PDB entry 9N5D | X-ray diffraction, 3.35 A resolution | chains A and F of the 13 polymer chains in the assembly

[Chain A]
Molecule: DNA-directed RNA polymerase II subunit RPB1
Source organism: Saccharomyces cerevisiae S288C
Notes: EC 2.7.7.6
UniProt: P04050 (RPB1_YEAST); residue numbers follow UniProt; this construct covers 1-1733
Amino-acid sequence (1733 residues; row label = number of the first residue in the row):
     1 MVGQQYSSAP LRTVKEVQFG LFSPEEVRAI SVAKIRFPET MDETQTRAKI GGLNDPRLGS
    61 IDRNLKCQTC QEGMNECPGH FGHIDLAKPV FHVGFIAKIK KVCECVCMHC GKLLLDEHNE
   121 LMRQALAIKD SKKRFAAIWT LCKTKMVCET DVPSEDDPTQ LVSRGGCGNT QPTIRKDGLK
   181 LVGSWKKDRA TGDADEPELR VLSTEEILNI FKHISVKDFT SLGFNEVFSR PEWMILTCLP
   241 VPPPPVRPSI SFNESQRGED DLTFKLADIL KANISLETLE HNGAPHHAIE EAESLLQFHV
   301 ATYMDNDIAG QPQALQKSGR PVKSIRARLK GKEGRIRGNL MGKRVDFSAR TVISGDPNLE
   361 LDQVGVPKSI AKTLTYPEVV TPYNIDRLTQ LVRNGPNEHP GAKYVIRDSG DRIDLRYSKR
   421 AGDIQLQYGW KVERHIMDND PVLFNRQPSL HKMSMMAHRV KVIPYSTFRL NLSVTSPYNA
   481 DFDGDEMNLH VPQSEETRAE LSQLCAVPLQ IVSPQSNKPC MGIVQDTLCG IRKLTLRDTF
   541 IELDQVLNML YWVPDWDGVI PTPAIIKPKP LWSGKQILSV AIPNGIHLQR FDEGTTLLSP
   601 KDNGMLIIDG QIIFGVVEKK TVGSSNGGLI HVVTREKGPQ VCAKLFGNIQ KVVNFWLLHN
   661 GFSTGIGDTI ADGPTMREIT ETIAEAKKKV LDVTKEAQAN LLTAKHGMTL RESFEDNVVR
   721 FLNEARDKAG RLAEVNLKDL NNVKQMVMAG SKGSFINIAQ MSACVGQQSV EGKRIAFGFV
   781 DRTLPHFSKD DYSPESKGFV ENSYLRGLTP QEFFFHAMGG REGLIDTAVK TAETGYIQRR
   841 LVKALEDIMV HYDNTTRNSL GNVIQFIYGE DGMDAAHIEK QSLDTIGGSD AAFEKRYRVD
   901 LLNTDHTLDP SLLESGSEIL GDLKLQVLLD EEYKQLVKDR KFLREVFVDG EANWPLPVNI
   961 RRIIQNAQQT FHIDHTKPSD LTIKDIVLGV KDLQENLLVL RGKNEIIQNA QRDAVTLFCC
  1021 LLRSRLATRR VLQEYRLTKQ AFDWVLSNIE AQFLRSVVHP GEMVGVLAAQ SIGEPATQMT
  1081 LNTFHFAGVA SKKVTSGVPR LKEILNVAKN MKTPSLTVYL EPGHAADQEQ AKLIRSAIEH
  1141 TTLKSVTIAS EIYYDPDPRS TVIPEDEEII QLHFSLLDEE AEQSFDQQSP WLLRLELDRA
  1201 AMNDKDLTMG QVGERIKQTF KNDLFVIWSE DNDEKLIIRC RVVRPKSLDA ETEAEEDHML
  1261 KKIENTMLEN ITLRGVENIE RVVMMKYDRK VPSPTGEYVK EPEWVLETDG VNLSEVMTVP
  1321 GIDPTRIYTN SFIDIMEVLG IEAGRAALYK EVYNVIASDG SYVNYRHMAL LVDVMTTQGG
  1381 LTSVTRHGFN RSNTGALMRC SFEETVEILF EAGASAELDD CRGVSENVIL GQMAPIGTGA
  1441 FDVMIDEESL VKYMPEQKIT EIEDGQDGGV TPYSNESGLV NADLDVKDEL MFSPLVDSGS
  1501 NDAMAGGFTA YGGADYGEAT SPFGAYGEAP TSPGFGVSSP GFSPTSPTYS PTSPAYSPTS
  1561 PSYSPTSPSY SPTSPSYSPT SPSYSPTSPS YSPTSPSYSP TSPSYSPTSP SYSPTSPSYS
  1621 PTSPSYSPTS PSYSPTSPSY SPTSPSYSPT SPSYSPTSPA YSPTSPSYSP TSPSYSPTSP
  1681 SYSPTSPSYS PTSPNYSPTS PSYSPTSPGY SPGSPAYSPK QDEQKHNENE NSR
Disordered / not traced: 1-2, 154-160, 187-198, 250-256, 1082-1091, 1177-1186, 1244-1256, 1447-1733
Cystine bridges: Cys105-Cys142
Ion coordination: Zn2+ site 1: Cys67, Cys70, Cys77; Zn2+ site 2: Cys110, Cys167; Mg2+: Asp483, Asp485
Curated features (UniProtKB/Swiss-Prot):
  - region: Pro248 to Asp260 (Lid loop), Asn306 to Lys323 (Rudder loop), Pro810 to Glu822 (Bridging helix)
  - binding site (Zn(2+)): Cys67, Cys70, Cys77, His80, Cys107, Cys110, Cys148, Cys167
  - binding site (Mg(2+)): Asp481, Asp483, Asp485
  - modified residue: Thr1471 (Phosphothreonine)
  - cross-link (Glycyl lysine isopeptide (Lys-Gly)): Lys695 (interchain with G-Cter in ubiquitin), Lys1246 (interchain with G-Cter in ubiquitin), Lys1350 (interchain with G-Cter in ubiquitin)
  - natural variant: Ser1653 to Pro1659 (deletion: In strain: A364A)
  - mutagenesis: Lys1246 (K1246R: Impairs ubiquitination during transcription stress)

[Chain F]
Molecule: DNA-directed RNA polymerases I, II, and III subunit RPABC2
Source organism: Saccharomyces cerevisiae S288C
UniProt: P20435 (RPAB2_YEAST); residues 1-155 here = UniProt positions 1-155
Amino-acid sequence (155 residues; numbered 1 to 155; the number before each row is that of its first residue):
     1 MSDYEEAFND GNENFEDFDV EHFSDEETYE EKPQFKDGET TDANGKTIVT GGNGPEDFQQ
    61 HEQIRRKTLK EKAIPKDQRA TTPYMTKYER ARILGTRALQ ISMNAPVFVD LEGETDPLRI
   121 AMKELAEKKI PLVIRRYLPD GSFEDWSVEE LIVDL
Disordered / not traced: 1-68, 155
Curated features (UniProtKB/Swiss-Prot):
  - region: Leu111 to Leu132 (Leucine-zipper)
  - modified residue: Ser24 (Phosphoserine)

[How chain A and chain F interact]
Contacting residue pairs - 61 pairs, chain A then chain F:
  Val379(A) - Ser102(F)
  Val380(A) - Asn104(F)
  Thr381(A) - Ile101(F)
  Thr381(A) - Ser102(F)
  Thr381(A) - Asn104(F)
  Tyr383(A) - Val107(F)
  Tyr383(A) - Thr115(F)
  Gly429(A) - Asn104(F)
  Glu495(A) - Ala98(F)
  Glu495(A) - Leu99(F)
  Glu495(A) - Ser102(F)
  Glu495(A) - Pro117(F)
  Glu496(A) - Gly95(F)
  Ala499(A) - Gly95(F)
  Gln503(A) - Arg90(F)  hydrogen bond
  Gln503(A) - Ala91(F)
  Leu504(A) - Tyr88(F)  hydrophobic
  Leu504(A) - Ala91(F)  hydrophobic
  His851(A) - Pro139(F)
  Tyr852(A) - Glu89(F)  hydrogen bond
  Tyr852(A) - Arg136(F)
  Tyr852(A) - Tyr137(F)
  Asp853(A) - Leu138(F)
  Asp853(A) - Pro139(F)
  Arg857(A) - Pro139(F)
  Arg1001(A) - Ala80(F)
  Arg1001(A) - Thr82(F)
  Arg1001(A) - Pro83(F)
  Leu1054(A) - Tyr84(F)
  Arg1055(A) - Asp154(F)  salt bridge
  His1059(A) - Thr86(F)
  His1059(A) - Lys87(F)  hydrogen bond (side chain-backbone)
  Pro1060(A) - Thr86(F)
  Pro1060(A) - Tyr88(F)
  Glu1062(A) - Tyr88(F)  hydrogen bond
  Met1433(A) - Arg92(F)
  Gly1437(A) - Tyr88(F)
  Thr1438(A) - Tyr88(F)
  Thr1438(A) - Arg92(F)
  Ala1440(A) - Tyr137(F)
  Phe1441(A) - Tyr88(F)
  Phe1441(A) - Glu89(F)
  Phe1441(A) - Arg92(F)
  Phe1441(A) - Ile134(F)  hydrophobic
  Phe1441(A) - Arg135(F)
  Asp1442(A) - Val133(F)
  Asp1442(A) - Ile134(F)
  Asp1442(A) - Arg135(F)  hydrogen bond (backbone-backbone)
  Asp1442(A) - Tyr137(F)
  Val1443(A) - Ile93(F)  hydrophobic
  Val1443(A) - Leu132(F)  hydrophobic
  Val1443(A) - Val133(F)
  Val1443(A) - Ile134(F)  hydrophobic
  Met1444(A) - Leu132(F)
  Met1444(A) - Val133(F)  hydrogen bond (backbone-backbone)
  Ile1445(A) - Pro131(F)
  Ile1445(A) - Leu132(F)
  Ile1445(A) - Val133(F)
  Asp1446(A) - Pro131(F)
  Asp1446(A) - Leu132(F)
  Asp1446(A) - Glu149(F)
Interface residues without a listed pair, chain A (37 interface residues in all): Pro382, Tyr428, Ser502, Gly1002, Ala1051, Gly1061, Arg1422
Interface residues without a listed pair, chain F (39 interface residues in all): Thr81, Met85, Thr96, Met103, Leu111, Leu118, Ser147

[Overview]
37 residues of chain A and 39 residues of chain F are in contact, with 6 hydrogen bonds and 1 salt bridge.
Among the polar pairs are Arg1055(A)-Asp154(F), Gln503(A)-Arg90(F) and Tyr852(A)-Glu89(F).
Chain A is DNA-directed RNA polymerase II subunit RPB1 and chain F is DNA-directed RNA polymerases I, II, and
III subunit RPABC2, both from Saccharomyces cerevisiae S288C; the structure, RNA polymerase II elongation
complex with 8-oxoG at +1 site, CMP added, was determined by X-ray diffraction (same publication as 9N5B,
9N5C, 9N5E, 9N5F and 9N5G).
